PDB entry 3MBF | X-ray diffraction, 2.37 A resolution | chain A

# Chain A
Name: Fructose-bisphosphate aldolase
Organism: Encephalitozoon cuniculi
Notes: EC 4.1.2.13
Reference sequence: Q8SSM8 (ALF_ENCCU); numbering as in UniProt (aligned over 1-338)
Chain sequence (342 residues; row label = number of the first residue in the row; numbers below 1 keep their minus sign (Gly-3 is residue -3)):
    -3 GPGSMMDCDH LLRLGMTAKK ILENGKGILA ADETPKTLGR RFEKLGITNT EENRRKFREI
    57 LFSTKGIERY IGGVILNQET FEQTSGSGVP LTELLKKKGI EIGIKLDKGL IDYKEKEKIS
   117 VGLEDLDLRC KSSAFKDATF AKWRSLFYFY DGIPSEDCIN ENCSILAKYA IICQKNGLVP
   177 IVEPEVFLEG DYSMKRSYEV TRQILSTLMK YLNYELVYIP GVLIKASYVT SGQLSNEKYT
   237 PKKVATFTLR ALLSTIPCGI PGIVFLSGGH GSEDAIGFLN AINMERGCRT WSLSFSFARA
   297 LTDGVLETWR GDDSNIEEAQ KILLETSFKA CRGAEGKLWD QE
Disordered / not traced: -3 to 1
Differences from the reference sequence: expression tag (-3 to 0)
Swiss-Prot annotation at these positions:
  - active site: Glu179 (Proton acceptor), Lys221 (Schiff-base intermediate with dihydroxyacetone-P)
  - binding site (substrate): Arg50, Lys138
Glycans and other covalent adducts: 1,6-fructose diphosphate (linear form) (2FP) linked to Lys221
Residues lining bound ligands: 1,6-fructose diphosphate (linear form) (2FP): Ala26, Asp28, Glu29, Thr30, Thr33, Ile71, Lys101, Asp103, Lys138, Arg140, Glu179, Leu262, Ser263, Gly264, Ser292, Phe293, Ala294, Arg295
From the paper describing this entry:
  - binding site for 1,6-fructose diphosphate (linear form): Lys221, Ser263, Arg295
  - catalytic residues: Lys221

# In short
Covalently linked 1,6-fructose diphosphate (linear form): at Lys221. From UniProt: active-site residues Glu179
and Lys221 and substrate-binding residues Arg50 and Lys138. The paper reports the catalytic residue Lys221; a
binding site for 1,6-fructose diphosphate (linear form) at Lys221, Ser263 and Arg295.
Chain A is Fructose-bisphosphate aldolase (Encephalitozoon cuniculi); the structure, Crystal structure of
fructose bisphosphate aldolase from Encephalitozoon cuniculi, bound to fructose 1,6-bisphosphate, was
determined by X-ray diffraction, deposited together with 3MBD.
